PDB entry 4QLQ | X-ray diffraction, 2.40 A resolution | chains J and X of the 28 polymer chains in the assembly

[Chain J (and X)]
Name: Proteasome subunit beta type-4
From: Saccharomyces cerevisiae
Notes: EC 3.4.25.1; chain X of this document is another copy of the same molecule, construct and numbering; everything in this record applies to it too
UniProtKB: P22141 (PSB4_YEAST); residue numbers follow UniProt; this construct covers 1-198
Chain sequence (198 residues; each row starts with the number of its first residue):
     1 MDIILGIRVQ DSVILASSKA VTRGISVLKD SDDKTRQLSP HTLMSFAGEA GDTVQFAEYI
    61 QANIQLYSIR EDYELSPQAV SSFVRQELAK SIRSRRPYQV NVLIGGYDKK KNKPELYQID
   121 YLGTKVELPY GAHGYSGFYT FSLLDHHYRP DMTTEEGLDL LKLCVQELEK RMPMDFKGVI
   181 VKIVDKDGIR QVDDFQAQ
Not modelled in the structure: 196-198
UniProt features mapped onto this chain:
  - modified residue: M1 (N-acetylmethionine), S76 (Phosphoserine)

[Interface between chain J and chain X]
Pairs across the interface (40):
  T22(J) with P173(X)
  G24(J) with P173(X)
  I25(J) with Y135(X), hydrophobic; F138(X), hydrophobic; Y139(X), hydrogen bond (backbone-side chain); R171(X); P173(X)
  S26(J) with Y139(X), hydrogen bond; R171(X)
  V27(J) with K170(X); R171(X), hydrogen bond (backbone-backbone); M172(X)
  D30(J) with K170(X), salt bridge
  Y135(J) with I25(X), hydrophobic
  F138(J) with I25(X), hydrophobic
  Y139(J) with I25(X), hydrogen bond (side chain-backbone); S26(X), hydrogen bond
  E169(J) with D175(X); K177(X), hydrogen bond (backbone-side chain)
  K170(J) with V27(X); D30(X), salt bridge; K177(X), hydrogen bond (backbone-side chain)
  R171(J) with I25(X); S26(X); V27(X), hydrogen bond (backbone-backbone)
  M172(J) with V27(X)
  P173(J) with T22(X); G24(X); I25(X); M174(X); D175(X), hydrogen bond (backbone-backbone)
  M174(J) with P173(X); M174(X), hydrophobic; D175(X)
  D175(J) with E169(X); P173(X), hydrogen bond (backbone-backbone); M174(X); D175(X)
  K177(J) with E169(X), hydrogen bond (side chain-backbone); K170(X), hydrogen bond (side chain-backbone)
Interface residues without a listed pair, chain J (18 interface residues in all): L28
Interface residues without a listed pair, chain X (18 interface residues in all): L28

[Summary]
The chain J/chain X interface involves 18 residues from each chain, with 12 hydrogen bonds and 2 salt bridges.
Among the polar pairs are D30(J)-K170(X), I25(J)-Y139(X) and S26(J)-Y139(X).
Both chains are Proteasome subunit beta type-4 (Saccharomyces cerevisiae). Entry 4QLQ (yCP in complex with
tripeptidic epoxyketone inhibitor 8) was determined by X-ray diffraction (same publication as 4QLS, 4QLT, 4QLU
and 4QLV).
